PDB entry 6SUF | electron microscopy, 3.40 A resolution | chains A and F of the 6 polymer chains in the assembly

# Chain A
Name: TcdA1
Source organism: Photorhabdus luminescens
UniProt: Q9RN43 (Q9RN43_PHOLU); residues 1-2516 here = UniProt positions 1-2516
Chain sequence (2516 residues; row label = number of the first residue in the row):
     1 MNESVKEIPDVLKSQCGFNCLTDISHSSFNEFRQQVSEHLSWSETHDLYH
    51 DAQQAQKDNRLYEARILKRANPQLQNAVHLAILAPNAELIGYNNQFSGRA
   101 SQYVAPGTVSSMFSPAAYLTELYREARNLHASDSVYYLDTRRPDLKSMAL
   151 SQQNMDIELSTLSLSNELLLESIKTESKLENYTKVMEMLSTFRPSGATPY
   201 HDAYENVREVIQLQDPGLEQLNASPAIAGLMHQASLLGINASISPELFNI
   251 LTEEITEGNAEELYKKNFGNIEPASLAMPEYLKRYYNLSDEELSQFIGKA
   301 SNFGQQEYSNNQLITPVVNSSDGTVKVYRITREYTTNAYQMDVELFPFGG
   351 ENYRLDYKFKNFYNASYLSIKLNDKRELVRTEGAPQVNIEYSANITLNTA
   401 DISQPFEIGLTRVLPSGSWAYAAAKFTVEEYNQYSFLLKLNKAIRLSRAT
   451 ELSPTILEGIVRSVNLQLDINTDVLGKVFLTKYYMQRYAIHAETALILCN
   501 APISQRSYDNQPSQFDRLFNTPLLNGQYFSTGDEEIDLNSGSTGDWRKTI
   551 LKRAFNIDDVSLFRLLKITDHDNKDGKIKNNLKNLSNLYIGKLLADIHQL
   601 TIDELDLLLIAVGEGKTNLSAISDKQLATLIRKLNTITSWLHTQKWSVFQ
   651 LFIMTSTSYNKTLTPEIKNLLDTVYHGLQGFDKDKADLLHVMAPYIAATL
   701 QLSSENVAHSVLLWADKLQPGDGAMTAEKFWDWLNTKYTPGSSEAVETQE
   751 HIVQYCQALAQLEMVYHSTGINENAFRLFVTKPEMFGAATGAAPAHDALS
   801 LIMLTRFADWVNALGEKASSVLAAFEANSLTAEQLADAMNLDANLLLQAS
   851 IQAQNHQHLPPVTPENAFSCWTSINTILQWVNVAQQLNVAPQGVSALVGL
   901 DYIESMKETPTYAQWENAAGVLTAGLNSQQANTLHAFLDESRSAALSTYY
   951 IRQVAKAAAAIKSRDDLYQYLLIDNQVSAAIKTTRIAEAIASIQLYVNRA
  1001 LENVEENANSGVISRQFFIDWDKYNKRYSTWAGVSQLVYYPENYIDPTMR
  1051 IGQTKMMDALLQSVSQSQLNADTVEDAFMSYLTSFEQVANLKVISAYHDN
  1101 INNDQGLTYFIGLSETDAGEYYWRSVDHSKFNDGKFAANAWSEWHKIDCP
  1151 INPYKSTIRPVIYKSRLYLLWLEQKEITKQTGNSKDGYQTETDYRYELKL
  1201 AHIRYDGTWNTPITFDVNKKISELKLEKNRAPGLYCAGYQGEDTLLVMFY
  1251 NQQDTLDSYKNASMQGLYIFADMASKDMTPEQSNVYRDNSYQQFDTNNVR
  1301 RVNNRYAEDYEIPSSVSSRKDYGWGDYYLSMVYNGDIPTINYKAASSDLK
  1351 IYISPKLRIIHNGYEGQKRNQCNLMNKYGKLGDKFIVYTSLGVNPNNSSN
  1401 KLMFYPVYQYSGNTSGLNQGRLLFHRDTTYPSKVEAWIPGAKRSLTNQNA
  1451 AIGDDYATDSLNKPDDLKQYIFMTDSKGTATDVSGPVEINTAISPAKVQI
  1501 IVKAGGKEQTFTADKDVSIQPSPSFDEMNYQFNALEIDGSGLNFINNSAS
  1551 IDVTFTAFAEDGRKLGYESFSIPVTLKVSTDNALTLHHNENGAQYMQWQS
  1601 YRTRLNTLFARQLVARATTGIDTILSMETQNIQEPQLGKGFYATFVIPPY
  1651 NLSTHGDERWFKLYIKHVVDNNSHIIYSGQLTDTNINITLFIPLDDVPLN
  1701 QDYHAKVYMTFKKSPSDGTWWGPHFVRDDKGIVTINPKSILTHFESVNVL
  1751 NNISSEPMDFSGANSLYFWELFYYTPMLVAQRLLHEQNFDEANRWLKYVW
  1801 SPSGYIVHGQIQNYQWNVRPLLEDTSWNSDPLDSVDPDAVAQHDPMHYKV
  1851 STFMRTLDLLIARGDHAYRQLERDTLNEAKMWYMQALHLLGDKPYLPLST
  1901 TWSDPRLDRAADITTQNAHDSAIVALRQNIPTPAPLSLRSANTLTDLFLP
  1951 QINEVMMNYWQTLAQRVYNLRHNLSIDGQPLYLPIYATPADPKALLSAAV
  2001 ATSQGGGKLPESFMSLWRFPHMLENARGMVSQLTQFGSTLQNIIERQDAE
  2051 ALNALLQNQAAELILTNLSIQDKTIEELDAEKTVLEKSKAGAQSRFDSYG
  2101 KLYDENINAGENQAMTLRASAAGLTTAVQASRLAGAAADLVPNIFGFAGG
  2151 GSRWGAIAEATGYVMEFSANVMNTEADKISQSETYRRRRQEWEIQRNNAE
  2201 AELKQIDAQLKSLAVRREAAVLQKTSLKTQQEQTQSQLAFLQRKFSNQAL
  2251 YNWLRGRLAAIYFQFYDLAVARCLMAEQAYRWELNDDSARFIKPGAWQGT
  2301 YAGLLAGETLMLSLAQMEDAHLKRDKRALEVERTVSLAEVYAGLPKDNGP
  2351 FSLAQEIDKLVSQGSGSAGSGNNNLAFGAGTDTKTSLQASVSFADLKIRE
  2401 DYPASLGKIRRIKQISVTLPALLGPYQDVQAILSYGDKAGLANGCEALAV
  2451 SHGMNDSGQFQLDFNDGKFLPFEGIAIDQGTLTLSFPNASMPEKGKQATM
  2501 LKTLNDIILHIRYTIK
Unresolved in the structure: 1-88, 1382-1491, 1917-1942
Sequence notes: conflict Glu904 (Gln in Q9RN43)

# Chain F
Name: TcdB2, TccC3
Source organism: Photorhabdus luminescens
UniProt: chimeric construct of Q8GF99, Q8GF97: residues 1-1474 from Q8GF99 (Q8GF99_PHOLU) positions 1-1474 (same numbers); residues 1480-2439 from Q8GF97 positions 1-960 (UniProt number = residue number - 1479)
Chain sequence (2439 residues; row label = number of the first residue in the row):
     1 MQNSQDFSITELSLPKGGGAITGMGEALTPTGPDGMAALSLPLPISAGRG
    51 YAPAFTLNYNSGAGNSPFGLGWDCNVMTIRRRTHFGVPHYDETDTFLGPE
   101 GEVLVVADQPRDESTLQGINLGATFTVTGYRSRLESHFSRLEYWQPKTTG
   151 KTDFWLIYSPDGQVHLLGKSPQARISNPSQTTQTAQWLLEASVSSRGEQI
   201 YYQYRAEDDTGCEADEITHHLQATAQRYLHIVYYGNRTASETLPGLDGSA
   251 PSQADWLFYLVFDYGERSNNLKTPPAFSTTGSWLCRQDRFSRYEYGFEIR
   301 TRRLCRQVLMYHHLQALDSKITEHNGPTLVSRLILNYDESAIASTLVFVR
   351 RVGHEQDGNVVTLPPLELAYQDFSPRHHAHWQPMDVLANFNAIQRWQLVD
   401 LKGEGLPGLLYQDKGAWWYRSAQRLGEIGSDAVTWEKMQPLSVIPSLQSN
   451 ASLVDINGDGQLDWVITGPGLRGYHSQRPDGSWTRFTPLNALPVEYTHPR
   501 AQLADLMGAGLSDLVLIGPKSVRLYANTRDGFAKGKDVVQSGEITLPVPG
   551 ADPRKLVAFSDVLGSGQAHLVEVSATKVTCWPNLGRGRFGQPITLPGFSQ
   601 PATEFNPAQVYLADLDGSGPTDLIYVHTNRLDIFLNKSGNGFAEPVTLRF
   651 PEGLRFDHTCQLQMADVQGLGVASLILSVPHMSPHHWRCDLTNMKPWLLN
   701 EMNNNMGVHHTLRYRSSSQFWLDEKAAALTTGQTPVCYLPFPIHTLWQTE
   751 TEDEISGNKLVTTLRYARGAWDGREREFRGFGYVEQTDSHQLAQGNAPER
   801 TPPALTKNWYATGLPVIDNALSTEYWRDDQAFAGFSPRFTTWQDNKDVPL
   851 TPEDDNSRYWFNRALKGQLLRSELYGLDDSTNKHVPYTVTEFRSQVRRLQ
   901 HTDSRYPVLWSSVVESRNYHYERIASDPQCSQNITLSSDRFGQPLKQLSV
   951 QYPRRQQPAINLYPDTLPDKLLANSYDDQQRQLRLTYQQSSWHHLTNNTV
  1001 RVLGLPDSTRSDIFTYGAENVPAGGLNLELLSDKNSLIADDKPREYLGQQ
  1051 KTAYTDGQNTTPLQTPTRQALIAFTETTVFNQSTLSAFNGSIPSDKLSTT
  1101 LEQAGYQQTNYLFPRTGEDKVWVAHHGYTDYGTAAQFWRPQKQSNTQLTG
  1151 KITLIWDANYCVVVQTRDAAGLTTSAKYDWRFLTPVQLTDINDNQHLITL
  1201 DALGRPITLRFWGTENGKMTGYSSPEKASFSPPSDVNAAIELKKPLPVAQ
  1251 CQVYAPESWMPVLSQKTFNRLAEQDWQKLYNARIITEDGRICTLAYRRWV
  1301 QSQKAIPQLISLLNNGPRLPPHSLTLTTDRYDHDPEQQIRQQVVFSDGFG
  1351 RLLQAAARHEAGMARQRNEDGSLIINVQHTENRWAVTGRTEYDNKGQPIR
  1401 TYQPYFLNDWRYVSNDSARQEKEAYADTHVYDPIGREIKVITAKGWFRRT
  1451 LFTPWFTVNEDENDTAAEVKKVKMPGSRPMKNIDPKLYQKTPTVSVYDNR
  1501 GLIIRNIDFHRTTANGDPDTRITRHQYDIHGHLNQSIDPRLYEAKQTNNT
  1551 IKPNFLWQYDLTGNPLCTESIDAGRTVTLNDIEGRPLLTVTATGVIQTRQ
  1601 YETSSLPGRLLSVAEQTPEEKTSRITERLIWAGNTEAEKDHNLAGQCVRH
  1651 YDTAGVTRLESLSLTGTVLSQSSQLLIDTQEANWTGDNETVWQNMLADDI
  1701 YTTLSTFDATGALLTQTDAKGNIQRLAYDVAGQLNGSWLTLKGQTEQVII
  1751 KSLTYSAAGQKLREEHGNDVITEYSYEPETQRLIGIKTRRPSDTKVLQDL
  1801 RYEYDPVGNVISIRNDAEATRFWHNQKVMPENTYTYDSLYQLISATGREM
  1851 ANIGQQSHQFPSPALPSDNNTYTNYTRTYTYDRGGNLTKIQHSSPATQNN
  1901 YTTNITVSNRSNRAVLSTLTEDPAQVDALFDAGGHQNTLISGQNLNWNTR
  1951 GELQQVTLVKRDKGANDDREWYRYSGDGRRMLKINEQQASNNAQTQRVTY
  2001 LPNLELRLTQNSTATTEDLQVITVGEAGRAQVRVLHWESGKPEDIDNNQL
  2051 RYSYDNLIGSSQLELDSEGQIISEEEYYPYGGTALWAARNQTEASYKTIR
  2101 YSGKERDATGLYYYGYRYYQPWIGRWLSSDPAGTIDGLNLYRMVRNNPVT
  2151 LLDPDGLMPTIAERIAALKKNKVTDSAPSPANATNVAINIRPPVAPKPSL
  2201 PKASTSSQPTTHPIGAANIKPTTSGSSIVAPLSPVGNKSTSEISLPESAQ
  2251 SSSSSTTSTNLQKKSFTLYRADNRSFEEMQSKFPEGFKAWTPLDTKMARQ
  2301 FASIFIGQKDTSNLPKETVKNISTWGAKPKLKDLSNYIKYTKDKSTVWVS
  2351 TAINTEAGGQSSGAPLHKIDMDLYEFAIDGQKLNPLPEGRTKNMVPSLLL
  2401 DTPQIETSSIIALNHGPVNDAEISFLTTIPLKNVKPHKR
Unresolved in the structure: 1472-1481, 2158-2439
Sequence notes: conflict Glu543 (Asp in Q8GF99); linker (1475-1479)
From the paper describing this entry:
  - mutagenesis - P680A: unchanged catalytic activity

# Chain A / chain F interface
Residue-residue contacts (41; chain A residue first):
  Ala697(A) with Glu1019(F)
  Ala698(A) with Glu1019(F)
  Leu702(A) with Ala1018(F); Glu1019(F); Val1021(F); Pro1022(F); Ala1023(F)
  Leu2419(A) with Val494(F)
  Pro2420(A) with Glu495(F); Tyr525(F)
  Ala2421(A) with Pro493(F); Val494(F), hydrogen bond (backbone-backbone)
  Leu2422(A) with Ala491(F), hydrophobic; Leu492(F); Pro493(F); Phe532(F); Ala533(F); Lys534(F)
  Leu2423(A) with Arg472(F); Ala491(F); Leu492(F), hydrogen bond (backbone-backbone)
  Gly2424(A) with Arg472(F), hydrogen bond (backbone-side chain); Asn490(F)
  Pro2425(A) with Gly470(F); Leu471(F); Arg472(F), hydrogen bond (backbone-backbone); Pro488(F), hydrophobic; Leu489(F); Asn490(F)
  Tyr2426(A) with Leu471(F), hydrophobic
  Gln2427(A) with Arg472(F), hydrogen bond (backbone-side chain)
  His2452(A) with Val494(F)
  Gly2453(A) with Val494(F)
  Met2454(A) with Val494(F); Glu495(F); His498(F)
  Lys2502(A) with Lys534(F), hydrogen bond (backbone-side chain)
  Thr2503(A) with Lys534(F)
  Asn2505(A) with Arg523(F); Gly535(F); Asp537(F), hydrogen bond
Other interface residues (no listed pair), chain A (21 interface residues in all): Leu2504, Asp2506, Ile2508
Other interface residues (no listed pair), chain F (28 interface residues in all): Pro469, Phe486, Thr497, Asn1020

# Summary
The interface between chain A and chain F involves 21 residues on one side and 28 on the other; the contacts
include 7 hydrogen bonds. Polar pairs include Gly2424(A)-Arg472(F), Gln2427(A)-Arg472(F) and
Lys2502(A)-Lys534(F). The paper reports that P680A of chain F leaves catalytic activity unchanged.
Here chain A is TcdA1 and chain F is TcdB2, TccC3, both from Photorhabdus luminescens. Entry 6SUF (Structure
of Photorhabdus luminescens Tc holotoxin pore) was determined by electron microscopy together with 6SUE from
the same study.
